6HLR - chains C and K of the 15 polymer chains in the assembly; structure by electron microscopy, 3.18 A resolution.

== Chain C ==
Protein: DNA-directed RNA polymerases I and III subunit RPAC1
From: Saccharomyces cerevisiae (strain ATCC 204508 / S288c)
UniProtKB: P07703 (RPAC1_YEAST); residue numbers follow UniProt; this construct covers 1-335
Sequence (335 residues; row label = number of the first residue in the row):
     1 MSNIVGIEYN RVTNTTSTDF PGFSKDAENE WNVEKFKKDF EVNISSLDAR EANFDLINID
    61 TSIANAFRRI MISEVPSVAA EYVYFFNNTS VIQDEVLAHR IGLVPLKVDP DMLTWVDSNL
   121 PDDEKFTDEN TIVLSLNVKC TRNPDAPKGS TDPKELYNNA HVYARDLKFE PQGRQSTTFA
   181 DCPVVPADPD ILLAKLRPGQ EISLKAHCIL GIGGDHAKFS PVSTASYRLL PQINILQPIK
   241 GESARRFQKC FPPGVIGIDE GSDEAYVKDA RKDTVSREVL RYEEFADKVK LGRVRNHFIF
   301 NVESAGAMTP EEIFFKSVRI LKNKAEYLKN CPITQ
Disordered / not traced: 1-29, 334-335
Swiss-Prot annotation at these positions:
  - modified residue: Ser2 (N-acetylserine), Ser17 (Phosphoserine)

== Chain K ==
Protein: DNA-directed RNA polymerases I and III subunit RPAC2
From: Saccharomyces cerevisiae (strain ATCC 204508 / S288c)
UniProtKB: P28000 (RPAC2_YEAST); residues 1-142 here = UniProt positions 1-142
Sequence (142 residues; row label = number of the first residue in the row):
     1 MTEDIEQKKT ATEVTPQEPK HIQEEEEQDV DMTGDEEQEE EPDREKIKLL TQATSEDGTS
    61 ASFQIVEEDH TLGNALRYVI MKNPDVEFCG YSIPHPSENL LNIRIQTYGE TTAVDALQKG
   121 LKDLMDLCDV VESKFTEKIK SM
Disordered / not traced: 1-44
Swiss-Prot annotation at these positions:
  - modified residue (Phosphothreonine): Thr15, Thr33
  - cross-link: Lys134 (Glycyl lysine isopeptide (Lys-Gly) (interchain with G-Cter in ubiquitin))

== Interface between chain C and chain K ==
Pairs across the interface (62; chain C residue first):
  Trp31(C) - Lys82(K)
  Trp31(C) - Leu127(K)  hydrophobic
  Phe36(C) - Leu127(K)  hydrophobic
  Phe36(C) - Val130(K)  hydrophobic
  Phe36(C) - Val131(K)  hydrophobic
  Lys37(C) - Lys134(K)  hydrogen bond (backbone-side chain)
  Phe40(C) - Val131(K)  hydrophobic
  Phe40(C) - Lys134(K)  hydrogen bond (backbone-side chain)
  Val42(C) - Phe135(K)  hydrophobic
  Val42(C) - Lys138(K)
  Ile44(C) - Lys138(K)
  Ile44(C) - Ile139(K)  hydrophobic
  Leu47(C) - Ile139(K)  hydrophobic
  Leu47(C) - Met142(K)  hydrophobic
  Phe54(C) - Phe135(K)  hydrophobic
  Ile59(C) - Val131(K)  hydrophobic
  Asp60(C) - Tyr78(K)
  Ser62(C) - Asn74(K)  hydrogen bond (side chain-backbone)
  Ser62(C) - Ala75(K)  hydrogen bond (side chain-backbone)
  Ser62(C) - Tyr78(K)
  Ile63(C) - Ala75(K)  hydrophobic
  Ile63(C) - Leu124(K)  hydrophobic
  Ile63(C) - Leu127(K)  hydrophobic
  Ala66(C) - Thr71(K)
  Phe67(C) - Val131(K)  hydrophobic
  Arg69(C) - Asp69(K)  salt bridge
  Arg69(C) - His70(K)
  Arg69(C) - Thr71(K)
  Glu311(C) - Phe135(K)
  Glu311(C) - Ile139(K)
  Phe314(C) - Phe135(K)  hydrophobic
  Phe315(C) - Glu132(K)
  Val318(C) - Cys128(K)
  Val318(C) - Val131(K)  hydrophobic
  Arg319(C) - Glu132(K)  salt bridge
  Leu321(C) - Leu124(K)  hydrophobic
  Leu321(C) - Cys128(K)  hydrophobic
  Lys322(C) - Met125(K)
  Lys322(C) - Cys128(K)
  Lys324(C) - Glu68(K)
  Lys324(C) - Thr71(K)  hydrogen bond
  Lys324(C) - Leu72(K)
  Ala325(C) - Leu121(K)
  Ala325(C) - Leu124(K)  hydrophobic
  Glu326(C) - Met125(K)
  Tyr327(C) - Lys46(K)
  Leu328(C) - Lys46(K)
  Leu328(C) - Ile47(K)  hydrophobic
  Leu328(C) - Ile65(K)  hydrophobic
  Leu328(C) - Leu72(K)  hydrophobic
  Leu328(C) - Leu121(K)  hydrophobic
  Lys329(C) - Gln118(K)
  Lys329(C) - Leu121(K)
  Lys329(C) - Lys122(K)
  Lys329(C) - Met125(K)
  Cys331(C) - Ile47(K)
  Pro332(C) - Ile47(K)
  Ile333(C) - Ile47(K)  hydrophobic
  Ile333(C) - Leu49(K)  hydrophobic
  Ile333(C) - Phe63(K)  hydrophobic
  Ile333(C) - Val114(K)  hydrophobic
  Ile333(C) - Gln118(K)
Interface residues without a listed pair, chain C (35 interface residues in all): Val33, Lys38, Glu41, Glu74
Interface residues without a listed pair, chain K (34 interface residues in all): Val79, Asp123, Asp126, Thr136

== Overview ==
Chain C and chain K form an interface of 35 and 34 residues respectively, with 5 hydrogen bonds and 2 salt
bridges. Among the polar pairs are Arg69(C)-Asp69(K), Arg319(C)-Glu132(K) and Lys37(C)-Lys134(K).
Here chain C is DNA-directed RNA polymerases I and III subunit RPAC1 and chain K is DNA-directed RNA
polymerases I and III subunit RPAC2, both from Saccharomyces cerevisiae (strain ATCC 204508 / S288c). Entry
6HLR (Yeast RNA polymerase I elongation complex bound to nucleotide analog GMPCPP (core focused)) was
determined by electron microscopy together with 6HKO, 6HLQ and 6HLS from the same study.
